8BYJ - chains A and D; structure by X-ray diffraction, 2.07 A resolution.

Chain A:
Molecule: Processed angiotensin-converting enzyme 2
From: Homo sapiens
UniProt: Q9BYF1 (ACE2_HUMAN); residues 19-615 here = UniProt positions 19-615
Chain sequence (609 residues; each row starts with the number of its first residue):
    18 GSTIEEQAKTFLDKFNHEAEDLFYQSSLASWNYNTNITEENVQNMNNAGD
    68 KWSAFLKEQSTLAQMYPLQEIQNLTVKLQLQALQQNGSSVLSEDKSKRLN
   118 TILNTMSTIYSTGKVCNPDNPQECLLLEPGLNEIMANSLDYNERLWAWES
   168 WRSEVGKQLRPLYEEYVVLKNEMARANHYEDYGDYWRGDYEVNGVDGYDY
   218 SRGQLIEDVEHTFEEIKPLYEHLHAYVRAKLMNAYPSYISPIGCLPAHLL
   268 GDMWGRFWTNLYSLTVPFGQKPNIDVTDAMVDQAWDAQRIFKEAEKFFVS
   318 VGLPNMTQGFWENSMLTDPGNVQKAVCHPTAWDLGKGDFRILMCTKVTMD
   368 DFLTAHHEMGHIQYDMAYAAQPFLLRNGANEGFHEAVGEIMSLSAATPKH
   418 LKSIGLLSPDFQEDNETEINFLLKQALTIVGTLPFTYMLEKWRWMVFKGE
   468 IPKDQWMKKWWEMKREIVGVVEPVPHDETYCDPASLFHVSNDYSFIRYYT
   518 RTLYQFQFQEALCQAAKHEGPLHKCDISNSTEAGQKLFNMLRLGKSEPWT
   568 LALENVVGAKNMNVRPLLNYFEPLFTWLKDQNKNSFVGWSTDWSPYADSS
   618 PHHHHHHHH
Not modelled in the structure: 18, 615-626
Sequence notes: expression tag (18, 616-626)
Swiss-Prot annotation at these positions:
  - region (Interaction with SARS-CoV spike glycoprotein): Asp30 to Tyr41, Met82 to Pro84, Lys353 to Arg357
  - active site: Glu375 (Proton acceptor), His505 (Proton donor)
  - binding site (chloride): Arg169, Trp477, Lys481
  - binding site (substrate): Arg273, His345, Pro346, Tyr515
  - binding site (Zn(2+)): His374, His378, Glu402
  - glycosylation (N-linked (GlcNAc...) asparagine): Asn53, Asn90, Asn103, Asn322, Asn432, Asn546
  - mutagenesis: Ser19 (S19P: Increases slightly the interaction with RBD domain of SARS-CoV-2 spike protein), Gln24 to Lys26 (Slightly inhibits interaction with SARS-CoV spike glycoprotein), Gln24 (Q24T: Increases slightly the interaction with RBD domain of SARS-CoV-2 spike protein), Ala25 (A25V: Increases slightly the interaction with RBD domain of SARS-CoV-2 spike protein), Thr27 (T27Y: Increases slightly the interaction with RBD domain of SARS-CoV-2 spike protein. In sACE2.v2.2; increases interaction with RBD domain of SARS-CoV-2 spike protein ...), Leu29 (L29F: Increases slightly the interaction with RBD domain of SARS-CoV-2 spike protein), Lys31 (K31D: Abolishes interaction with SARS-CoV spike glycoprotein; K31Y: Increases slightly the interaction with RBD domain of SARS-CoV-2 spike protein), Asn33 (N33D: Increases slightly the interaction with RBD domain of SARS-CoV-2 spike protein), His34 (H34A: Increases slightly the interaction with RBD domain of SARS-CoV-2 spike protein), Glu37 (E37A: No effect on interaction with SARS-CoV spike glycoprotein), Asp38 (D38A: No effect on interaction with SARS-CoV spike glycoprotein), Leu39 (L39R: Increases slightly the interaction with RBD domain of SARS-CoV-2 spike protein), 48 further mutagenesis entries in UniProt
Disulfide bonds: Cys133-Cys141, Cys344-Cys361, Cys530-Cys542
Ion coordination: Zn2+: His374, His378, Glu402
From the paper describing this entry:
  - Zn2+ coordination: His374, His378, Glu402
  - contacts within the chain: Glu37-Arg393 (salt bridge)
  - specificity-determining residues: Gly352 (proposed by the authors, not directly observed)

Chain D:
Molecule: Ala-cys-val-arg-ser-his-cys-ser-ser-leu-leu-pro-arg-ile-his-cys-ala
Chain sequence (18 residues; row label = number of the first residue in the row; numbering starts at 0):
     0 ACVRSHCSSLLPRIHCAX
Modified residues: NH2 (amino group) at position 17
Glycans and other covalent adducts: Chemical crosslinker (LFI) linked to Cys1, Cys6, Cys15
Small-molecule neighbours: Chemical crosslinker (LFI; 1-[3,5-bis(3-bromanylpropanoyl)-1,3,5-triazinan-1-yl]-3-bromanyl-propan-1-one): Ala0, Val2, Arg3, Ser4, His5, Ser7, Ser8, Leu9, Leu10, Arg12, Ala16

Interface between chain A and chain D:
Contacting residue pairs - 48 pairs, chain A then chain D:
  Phe40(A) with Arg3(D); His5(D)
  Ser44(A) with His5(D)
  Ser47(A) with His5(D)
  Tyr50(A) with His14(D)
  Val59(A) with His14(D)
  Met62(A) with His14(D)
  Leu73(A) with Val2(D), hydrophobic
  Asn103(A) with Ala0(D); Cys1(D), hydrogen bond (side chain-backbone); Val2(D)
  Asn121(A) with Arg12(D); Ile13(D)
  Ser124(A) with Pro11(D); Arg12(D), hydrogen bond (side chain-backbone); Ile13(D), hydrogen bond (side chain-backbone)
  Thr125(A) with Ile13(D)
  Ser128(A) with Ile13(D)
  Tyr202(A) with Ala0(D), hydrogen bond (side chain-backbone)
  His345(A) with Ser8(D)
  Thr347(A) with Cys6(D); Ser7(D); Ser8(D)
  Ala348(A) with Cys6(D); Ser7(D), hydrogen bond (backbone-side chain)
  Trp349(A) with His5(D); Cys6(D), hydrophobic
  Asp350(A) with Arg3(D), salt bridge; His5(D), hydrogen bond (backbone-backbone)
  His378(A) with Ser7(D)
  Phe390(A) with Arg3(D)
  Leu391(A) with Val2(D)
  Arg393(A) with Arg3(D)
  Asn394(A) with Val2(D), hydrogen bond (side chain-backbone); Arg3(D); Ser4(D)
  Phe504(A) with Leu9(D); Leu10(D); Pro11(D), hydrophobic
  His505(A) with Leu9(D)
  Asn508(A) with Pro11(D); Arg12(D), hydrogen bond (backbone-side chain)
  Asp509(A) with Arg12(D), salt bridge
  Tyr510(A) with Leu9(D), hydrophobic; Leu10(D), hydrogen bond (side chain-backbone); Arg12(D), hydrogen bond
  Arg514(A) with Leu9(D)
  Tyr515(A) with Leu9(D)
Other interface residues (no listed pair), chain A (38 interface residues in all): Asn51, Asn63, Gly66, Trp69, Ala99, Leu120, Gly352, Glu375
Other interface residues (no listed pair), chain D (18 interface residues in all): Cys15, Ala16, NH2_17
Interface features reported in the paper:
  - interface residues, chain A: Tyr50(A), Trp349(A), Asp350(A), His505(A), Tyr510(A), Arg514(A)

Summary:
38 residues of chain A face 18 of chain D across their interface; the contacts include 10 hydrogen bonds and 2
salt bridges. Among the polar pairs are Asp350(A)-Arg3(D), Asp509(A)-Arg12(D) and Asn103(A)-Cys1(D).
Covalently linked Chemical crosslinker: at Cys6(D). From the paper: interface residues Tyr50(A), Trp349(A) and
Asp350(A) among others; Zn2+ coordination by His374(A), His378(A) and Glu402(A).
Chain A is Processed angiotensin-converting enzyme 2 (Homo sapiens) and chain D is
Ala-cys-val-arg-ser-his-cys-ser-ser-leu-leu-pro-arg-ile-his-cys-ala; the structure, The structures of Ace2 in
complex with bicyclic peptide inhibitor, was determined by X-ray diffraction (same publication as 8BFW, 8B9P
and 8BN1).
